4YPI - chains C and G; structure by X-ray diffraction, 3.71 A resolution.

[Chain C]
Molecule: Nucleoprotein
From: Zaire ebolavirus (strain Mayinga-76)
Reference sequence: P18272 (NCAP_EBOZM); residue numbers follow UniProt; this construct covers 38-385
Sequence (348 residues; numbered 38 to 385; the number before each row is that of its first residue):
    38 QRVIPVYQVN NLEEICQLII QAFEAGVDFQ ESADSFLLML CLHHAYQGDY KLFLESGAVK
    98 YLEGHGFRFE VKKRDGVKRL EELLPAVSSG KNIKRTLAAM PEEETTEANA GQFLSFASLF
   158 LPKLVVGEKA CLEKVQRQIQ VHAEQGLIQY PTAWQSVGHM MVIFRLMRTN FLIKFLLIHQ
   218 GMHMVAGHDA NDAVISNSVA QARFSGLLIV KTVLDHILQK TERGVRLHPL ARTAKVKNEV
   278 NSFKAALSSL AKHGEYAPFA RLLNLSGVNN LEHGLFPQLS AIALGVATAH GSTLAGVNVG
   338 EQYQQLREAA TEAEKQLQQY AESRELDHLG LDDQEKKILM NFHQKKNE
From the paper describing this entry:
  - mutagenesis - K160A, K171A: decreased binding to ssRNA
  - mutagenesis - R240A, K248A, D252A: unchanged binding to ssRNA

[Chain G]
Molecule: Polymerase cofactor VP35
Reference sequence: Q05127 (VP35_EBOZM); residues 20-47 here = UniProt positions 20-47
Sequence (28 residues; each row starts with the number of its first residue):
    20 MPGPELSGWI SEQLMTGRIP VSDIFCDI
Disulfides: Cys45 forms a disulfide with the same residue of a neighbouring copy of this chain

[Interface between chain C and chain G]
Pairs across the interface (45; chain C residue first):
  Arg240(C) with Glu31(G), salt bridge
  Phe241(C) with Glu31(G)
  Lys248(C) with Gly27(G), hydrogen bond (side chain-backbone); Ser30(G); Glu31(G); Met34(G)
  Leu251(C) with Ser30(G)
  Asp252(C) with Pro23(G); Glu24(G), hydrogen bond (backbone-backbone); Gly27(G); Ser30(G), hydrogen bond
  Leu255(C) with Pro23(G); Ile29(G), hydrophobic
  Gln256(C) with Gly22(G)
  Lys257(C) with Pro21(G); Gly22(G), hydrogen bond (backbone-backbone); Glu24(G)
  Glu259(C) with Pro21(G)
  Val262(C) with Ile43(G), hydrophobic
  Leu264(C) with Ile43(G); Phe44(G), hydrophobic
  Arg269(C) with Ile43(G), hydrogen bond (side chain-backbone); Cys45(G), hydrogen bond (side chain-backbone)
  Lys274(C) with Asp46(G), salt bridge
  Val277(C) with Phe44(G), hydrophobic
  Asn278(C) with Asp46(G), hydrogen bond
  Lys281(C) with Val40(G); Phe44(G), hydrogen bond (side chain-backbone)
  Leu284(C) with Leu33(G), hydrophobic; Met34(G), hydrophobic; Val40(G), hydrophobic
  Ser285(C) with Val40(G)
  Leu287(C) with Met34(G), hydrophobic
  Ala288(C) with Leu33(G); Met34(G); Thr35(G); Gly36(G)
  Gly291(C) with Thr35(G)
  Glu292(C) with Thr35(G); Arg37(G), salt bridge
  Ala294(C) with Met34(G)
  His327(C) with Gly22(G); Pro23(G)
  Gln355(C) with Met20(G); Pro21(G), hydrogen bond (side chain-backbone)
Also at the interface, not in a pair above, chain C (34 interface residues in all): Leu244, His253, Thr258, Arg263, Phe280, Val323, Ala358, Arg361, Glu362
Also at the interface, not in a pair above, chain G (22 interface residues in all): Leu25, Ser26, Ser41
The authors on this interface:
  - residue pairs: Glu292(C)-Arg37(G) (hydrogen bond)
  - hot spots on chain C (mutagenesis) - R240A, D252A: decreased binding to Polymerase cofactor VP35 (chain G)
  - hot spots on chain C (mutagenesis) - K248A: abolished binding to Polymerase cofactor VP35 (chain G)
  - interface residues, chain G: Pro21(G), Gly22(G), Glu24(G), Ser26(G), Ser30(G), Glu31(G), Phe44(G)

[Overview]
The interface between chain C and chain G involves 34 residues on one side and 22 on the other, with 9
hydrogen bonds and 3 salt bridges. Among the polar pairs are Arg240(C)-Glu31(G), Lys274(C)-Asp46(G) and
Glu292(C)-Arg37(G). The authors report a hydrogen bond between Glu292(C) and Arg37(G). From the paper: K160A
and K171A of chain C reduce binding to ssRNA; interface residues Pro21(G), Gly22(G) and Glu24(G) among others;
5 substitutions were tested in all.
Chain C is Nucleoprotein (Zaire ebolavirus (strain Mayinga-76)) and chain G is Polymerase cofactor VP35; the
structure, Structure of Ebola virus nucleoprotein N-terminal fragment bound to a peptide derived from Ebola
VP35, was determined by X-ray diffraction.
